Entry 7YAE (electron microscopy, 3.37 A resolution); this record covers chains A and S of the 6 polymer chains in the assembly.

# Chain A
Name: Guanine nucleotide-binding protein G(i) subunit alpha-1
From: Homo sapiens
UniProt: P63096 (GNAI1_HUMAN); residues 1-354 here = UniProt positions 1-354
Chain sequence (354 residues; row label = number of the first residue in the row):
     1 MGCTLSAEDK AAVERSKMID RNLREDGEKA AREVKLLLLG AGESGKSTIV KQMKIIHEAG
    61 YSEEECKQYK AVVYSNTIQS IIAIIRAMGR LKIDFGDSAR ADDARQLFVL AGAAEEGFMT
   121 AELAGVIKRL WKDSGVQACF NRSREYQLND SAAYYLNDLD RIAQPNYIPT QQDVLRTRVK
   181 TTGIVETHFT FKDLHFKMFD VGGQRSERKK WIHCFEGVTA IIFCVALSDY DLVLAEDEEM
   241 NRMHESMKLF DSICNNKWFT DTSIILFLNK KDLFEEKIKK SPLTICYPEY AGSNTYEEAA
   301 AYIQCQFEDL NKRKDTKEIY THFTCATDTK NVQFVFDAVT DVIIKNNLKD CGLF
Unresolved in the structure: 1, 56-182
Curated features (UniProtKB/Swiss-Prot):
  - region: K35 to T48 (G1 motif), D173 to T181 (G2 motif), F196 to R205 (G3 motif), I265 to D272 (G4 motif), T324 to T329 (G5 motif)
  - binding site (GTP): E43 to T48, S151, L175 to T181, D200 to Q204, N269 to D272, A326
  - binding site (Mg(2+)): S47, T181
  - modified residue: R178 (ADP-ribosylarginine), Q204 (Deamidated glutamine), C351 (ADP-ribosylcysteine)
  - lipidation: G2 (N-myristoyl glycine), C3 (S-palmitoyl cysteine)
  - natural variant: G40 (G40C: In NEDHISB; G40R: In NEDHISB), G45 (G45D: In NEDHISB), T48 (T48I: In NEDHISB; T48K: In NEDHISB), Q52 (Q52P: In NEDHISB), S75 (deletion: In NEDHISB; uncertain significance), Q172 (deletion: In NEDHISB), D173 (D173V: In NEDHISB), E186 to F189 (deletion: In NEDHISB; uncertain significance), C224 (C224Y: In NEDHISB), K270 (K270N: In NEDHISB; K270R: In NEDHISB), D272 (D272G: In NEDHISB), A326 (A326P: In NEDHISB), 1 further natural variant entry in UniProt
  - mutagenesis: G42 (G42R: Abolishes switch to an activated conformation and dissociation from beta and gamma subunits upon GTP binding. Abolishes interaction with RGS family members), E116 (E116L: Enhances interaction (inactive GDP-bound) with RGS14), Q147 (Q147L: Enhances interaction (inactive GDP-bound) with RGS14), E245 (E245L: Enhances interaction (inactive GDP-bound) with RGS14)

# Chain S
Name: scFv16
From: Mus musculus
Notes: antibody fragment or engineered binder
Chain sequence (259 residues; numbered 1 to 259; the number before each row is that of its first residue):
     1 DVQLVESGGG LVQPGGSRKL SCSASGFAFS SFGMHWVRQA PEKGLEWVAY ISSGSGTIYY
    61 ADTVKGRFTI SRDDPKNTLF LQMTSLRSED TAMYYCVRSI YYYGSSPFDF WGQGTTLTVS
   121 SGGGGSGGGG SGGGGSDIVM TQATSSVPVT PGESVSISCR SSKSLLHSNG NTYLYWFLQR
   181 PGQSPQLLIY RMSNLASGVP DRFSGSGSGT AFTLTISRLE AEDVGVYYCM QHLEYPLTFG
   241 AGTKLELKAA AHHHHHHHH
Unresolved in the structure: 1, 122-135, 248-259
Disulfide bonds: C159-C229

# Interface between chain A and chain S
Pairs across the interface - 19 pairs, chain A then chain S:
  S6(A) - H167(S)
  A7(A) - H232(S)
  A7(A) - Y235(S)  hydrogen bond (backbone-side chain)
  E8(A) - Y101(S)
  E8(A) - P107(S)
  E8(A) - Y173(S)
  E8(A) - H232(S)  salt bridge
  K10(A) - Y50(S)
  K10(A) - Y59(S)
  K10(A) - Y235(S)
  A11(A) - Y50(S)
  A11(A) - Y101(S)  hydrophobic
  A11(A) - Y235(S)
  A12(A) - Y101(S)
  E14(A) - G56(S)
  E14(A) - T57(S)  hydrogen bond
  R15(A) - I100(S)
  R15(A) - Y102(S)
  M18(A) - S53(S)
Other interface residues (no listed pair), chain S (18 interface residues in all): S31, S52, G54, Y175, L233

# In short
Chain A and chain S form an interface of 9 and 18 residues respectively; the contacts include 2 hydrogen bonds
and 1 salt bridge. Polar contacts include E8(A)-H232(S), A7(A)-Y235(S) and E14(A)-T57(S).
Chain A is Guanine nucleotide-binding protein G(i) subunit alpha-1 (Homo sapiens) and chain S is scFv16 (Mus
musculus); the structure, Octreotide-bound SSTR2-Gi complex, was determined by electron microscopy (same
publication as 7YAC).
